PDB entry 2ZFQ | X-ray diffraction, 1.80 A resolution | chains H and I of the 3 polymer chains in the assembly

# Chain H
Name: Thrombin heavy chain
Source organism: Homo sapiens
Notes: EC 3.4.21.5
UniProtKB: P00734 (THRB_HUMAN); the construct lacks a stretch of the UniProt sequence and is renumbered around it, so the offset changes along the chain: 16-36 = UniProt 364-384; 37-60 = UniProt 386-409; 61-77 = UniProt 419-435; 78-97 = UniProt 437-456; 7 more segments
Amino-acid sequence (259 residues; numbered 16 to 247 plus 30 insertion-coded residues; 3 numbers in that range are skipped by the numbering (no residue carries them; nothing is unmodelled there); the number before each row is that of its first residue; a row labelled like 60A-60I holds insertion residues (60A, then the next letters in order)):
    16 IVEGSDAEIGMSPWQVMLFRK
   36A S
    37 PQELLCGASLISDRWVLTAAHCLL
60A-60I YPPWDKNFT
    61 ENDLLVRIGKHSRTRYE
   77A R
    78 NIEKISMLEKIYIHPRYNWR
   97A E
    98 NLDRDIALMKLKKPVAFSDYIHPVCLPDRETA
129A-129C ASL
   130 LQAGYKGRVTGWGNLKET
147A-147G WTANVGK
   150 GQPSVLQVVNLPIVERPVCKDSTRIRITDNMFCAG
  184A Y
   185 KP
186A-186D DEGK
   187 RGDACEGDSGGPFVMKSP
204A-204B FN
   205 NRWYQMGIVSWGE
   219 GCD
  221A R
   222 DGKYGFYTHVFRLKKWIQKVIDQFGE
Disordered / not traced: 147A-147G, 247
Disulfide bonds: Cys42-Cys58, Cys168-Cys182, Cys191-Cys220
Small-molecule neighbours:
  - 45U ((S)-N-(4-carbamimidoylbenzyl)-1-(2-(cyclopentyloxy)ethanoyl)pyrrolidine-2-carboxamide): His57, Tyr60A, Trp60D, Glu97A, Asn98, Leu99, Ile174, Asp189, Ala190, Cys191, Glu192, Ser195, Val213, Ser214, Trp215, Gly216, Gly219, Cys220, Gly226, Phe227
  - benzamidine (BEN): Asp170, Ser171, Glu217, Gly223, Lys224

# Chain I
Name: Hirudin
UniProtKB: P09945 (ITH3_HIRME); residues 53-64 here correspond to UniProt positions 60-71 (UniProt number = residue number + 7)
Amino-acid sequence (12 residues; row label = number of the first residue in the row):
    53 NGDFEEIPEEYL
Disordered / not traced: 53, 64
Modified residues: Tyr63 (o-sulfo-l-tyrosine; TYS)

# Chain H / chain I interface
Residue-residue contacts (24):
  Phe34(H) - Phe56(I)  hydrophobic
  Phe34(H) - Ile59(I)  hydrophobic
  Gln38(H) - Phe56(I)
  Gln38(H) - Glu58(I)
  Gln38(H) - Ile59(I)
  Glu39(H) - Phe56(I)
  Leu40(H) - Phe56(I)
  Leu65(H) - Ile59(I)  hydrophobic
  Leu65(H) - Tyr63(I)
  Arg67(H) - Ile59(I)
  Arg73(H) - Asp55(I)  salt bridge
  Arg73(H) - Phe56(I)
  Thr74(H) - Asp55(I)
  Thr74(H) - Phe56(I)
  Thr74(H) - Glu57(I)  hydrogen bond (backbone-backbone)
  Arg75(H) - Glu57(I)
  Tyr76(H) - Glu57(I)  hydrogen bond (backbone-side chain)
  Tyr76(H) - Glu58(I)
  Tyr76(H) - Pro60(I)
  Tyr76(H) - Tyr63(I)
  Glu80(H) - Tyr63(I)
  Lys81(H) - Tyr63(I)
  Ile82(H) - Ile59(I)  hydrophobic
  Ile82(H) - Tyr63(I)
Also at the interface, not in a pair above, chain H (14 interface residues in all): Met32

# In short
The interface between chain H and chain I involves 14 residues on one side and 7 on the other; the contacts
include 2 hydrogen bonds and 1 salt bridge. Polar contacts include Arg73(H)-Asp55(I), Tyr76(H)-Glu57(I) and
Thr74(H)-Glu57(I). Chain H binds compound 45U and benzamidine.
Here chain H is Thrombin heavy chain (Homo sapiens) and chain I is Hirudin. Entry 2ZFQ (Exploring thrombin S3
pocket) was determined by X-ray diffraction.
